Entry 7QV9 (electron microscopy, 3.50 A resolution); this record covers chains f and e of the 14 polymer chains in the assembly.

Chain f (and e):
Protein: Transcription activator PspF
From: Escherichia coli K-12
Notes: chain e of this document is another copy of the same molecule, construct and numbering; everything in this record applies to it too
Sequence (295 residues; numbered -19 to 275; the number before each row is that of its first residue; numbers below 1 keep their minus sign (Met-19 is residue -19)):
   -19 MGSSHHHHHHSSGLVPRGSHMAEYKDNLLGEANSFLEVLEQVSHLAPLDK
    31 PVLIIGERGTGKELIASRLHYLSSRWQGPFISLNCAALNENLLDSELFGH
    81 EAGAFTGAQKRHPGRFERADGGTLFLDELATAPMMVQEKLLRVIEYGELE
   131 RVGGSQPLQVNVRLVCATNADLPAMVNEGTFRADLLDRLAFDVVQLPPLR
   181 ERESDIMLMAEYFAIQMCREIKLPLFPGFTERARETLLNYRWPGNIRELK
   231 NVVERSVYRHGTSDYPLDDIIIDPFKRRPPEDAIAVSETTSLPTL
Not modelled in the structure: -19 to 0, 260-275

How chain f and chain e interact:
Pairs across the interface - 55 pairs, chain f then chain e:
  Arg38(f) - Ala163(e)  hydrogen bond (side chain-backbone)
  Arg38(f) - Asp167(e)  salt bridge
  Glu43(f) - Tyr126(e)
  Ser62(f) - Arg122(e)  hydrogen bond
  Asn64(f) - Glu118(e)
  Asn64(f) - Arg122(e)
  Ala66(f) - Glu118(e)
  Ala67(f) - Asp74(e)
  Ala67(f) - Phe78(e)
  Ala67(f) - Lys119(e)
  Leu68(f) - Asp74(e)
  Asn69(f) - Asp74(e)  hydrogen bond (backbone-side chain)
  Leu72(f) - Phe85(e)  hydrophobic
  Leu72(f) - Val132(e)  hydrophobic
  Glu76(f) - Val132(e)
  Glu76(f) - Gly133(e)
  Phe85(f) - Thr86(e)
  Thr86(f) - Thr86(e)
  Gly87(f) - Gly83(e)
  Gly87(f) - Thr86(e)
  Ala88(f) - Gly83(e)
  His92(f) - Gly133(e)  hydrogen bond (side chain-backbone)
  Pro93(f) - Ser135(e)
  Arg95(f) - Glu130(e)  salt bridge
  Arg95(f) - Gly134(e)
  Arg98(f) - Ser135(e)  hydrogen bond (side chain-backbone)
  Arg98(f) - Gln136(e)  hydrogen bond
  Asp107(f) - Arg122(e)  salt bridge
  Glu108(f) - Arg162(e)  salt bridge
  Thr111(f) - Glu118(e)
  Thr111(f) - Arg162(e)
  Asn149(f) - Asp164(e)  hydrogen bond
  Glu200(f) - Lys30(e)
  Ile201(f) - Leu28(e)  hydrophobic
  Gly224(f) - Asp167(e)
  Arg227(f) - Glu125(e)  salt bridge
  Arg227(f) - Asp164(e)
  Arg227(f) - Asp167(e)
  Arg227(f) - Arg168(e)
  Lys230(f) - Lys30(e)
  Asn231(f) - Asp167(e)
  Asn231(f) - Phe171(e)
  Glu234(f) - Lys30(e)  salt bridge
  Glu234(f) - Phe171(e)
  Arg235(f) - Phe171(e)  hydrogen bond (side chain-backbone)
  Tyr238(f) - Gln21(e)
  Tyr238(f) - His24(e)  hydrogen bond (side chain-backbone)
  Tyr238(f) - Leu25(e)
  Tyr238(f) - Leu28(e)  hydrophobic
  Arg239(f) - Gln21(e)
  Arg239(f) - Asp172(e)  salt bridge
  Pro254(f) - Val173(e)
  Phe255(f) - Leu152(e)  hydrophobic
  Phe255(f) - Pro153(e)
  Phe255(f) - Val173(e)
Also at the interface, not in a pair above, chain f (38 interface residues in all): His80, Phe105, Met197, Glu228
Also at the interface, not in a pair above, chain e (38 interface residues in all): Ile35, Ala84, Gly87, Glu128, Leu166, Ala170, Gln175

Overview:
The chain f/chain e interface involves 38 residues from each chain, with 9 hydrogen bonds and 7 salt bridges.
Polar pairs include Arg38(f)-Asp167(e), Arg95(f)-Glu130(e) and Asp107(f)-Arg122(e).
Both chains are Transcription activator PspF (Escherichia coli K-12). Entry 7QV9 (CryoEM structure of
bacterial transcription intermediate complex mediated by activator PspF) was determined by electron
microscopy, deposited together with 7QWP and 7QXI.
